3NMX - chains A and D; structure by X-ray diffraction, 2.30 A resolution.

Chain A:
Protein: APC variant protein
Source organism: Homo sapiens
Notes: fragment: Armadiilo repeats domain
UniProt: Q4LE70 (Q4LE70_HUMAN); residues 407-751 here correspond to UniProt positions 409-753 (UniProt number = residue number + 2)
Amino-acid sequence (354 residues; row label = number of the first residue in the row):
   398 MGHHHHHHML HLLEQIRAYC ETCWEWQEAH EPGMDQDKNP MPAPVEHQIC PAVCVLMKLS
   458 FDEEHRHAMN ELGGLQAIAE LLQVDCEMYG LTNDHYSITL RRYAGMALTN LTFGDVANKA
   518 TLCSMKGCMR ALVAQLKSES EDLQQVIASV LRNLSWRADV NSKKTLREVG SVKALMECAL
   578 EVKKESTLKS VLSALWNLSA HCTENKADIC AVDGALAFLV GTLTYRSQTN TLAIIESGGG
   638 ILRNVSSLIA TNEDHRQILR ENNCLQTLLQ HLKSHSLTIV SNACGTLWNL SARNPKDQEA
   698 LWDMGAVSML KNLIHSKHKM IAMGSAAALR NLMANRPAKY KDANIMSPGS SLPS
Disordered / not traced: 398-402, 428-435, 737-751
Differences from the reference sequence: expression tag (398-406)
Reported in the primary citation:
  - mutagenesis - F458K, N507K, F510K, N550K: decreased catalytic activity with Rho guanine nucleotide exchange factor 4 (chain D)
  - mutagenesis - F458K, N507K, F510K, N550K: decreased catalytic activity (GEF activity of Asef)

Chain D:
Protein: Rho guanine nucleotide exchange factor 4
UniProt: Q9NR80 (ARHG4_HUMAN); residues 170-194 here = UniProt positions 170-194
Amino-acid sequence (25 residues; numbered 170 to 194; the number before each row is that of its first residue):
   170 SSSHHYSHPG GGGEQLAINE LISDG
Disordered / not traced: 170-179, 193-194
Reported in the primary citation:
  - mutagenesis - E183K, A186R: abolished catalytic activity with APC variant protein (chain A)
  - post-translational modification sites: Y175 (citing earlier work)
  - mutagenesis - E183K, A186R: abolished catalytic activity on WT APC-PreARM-ARM

How chain A and chain D interact:
Contacting residue pairs (36; chain A residue first):
  F458(A) - A186(D)
  F458(A) - I187(D)
  F458(A) - L190(D)  hydrophobic
  R463(A) - L185(D)
  R499(A) - E189(D)  hydrogen bond (side chain-backbone)
  R499(A) - I191(D)
  M503(A) - A186(D)
  M503(A) - E189(D)
  M503(A) - L190(D)
  T506(A) - Q184(D)
  T506(A) - L185(D)
  T506(A) - A186(D)
  N507(A) - L185(D)
  N507(A) - A186(D)  hydrogen bond (side chain-backbone)
  F510(A) - E183(D)
  F510(A) - Q184(D)
  F510(A) - L185(D)  hydrophobic
  G511(A) - E183(D)  hydrogen bond (backbone-side chain)
  K516(A) - E183(D)  salt bridge
  Q542(A) - N188(D)  hydrogen bond (side chain-backbone)
  Q542(A) - E189(D)  hydrogen bond
  V543(A) - E189(D)
  S546(A) - E189(D)  hydrogen bond
  R549(A) - G181(D)  hydrogen bond (side chain-backbone)
  R549(A) - G182(D)  hydrogen bond (side chain-backbone)
  R549(A) - Q184(D)  hydrogen bond
  N550(A) - E183(D)
  N550(A) - Q184(D)  hydrogen bond (side chain-backbone)
  W553(A) - G182(D)
  W553(A) - E183(D)
  S590(A) - G181(D)
  W593(A) - G180(D)
  W593(A) - G181(D)
  N594(A) - G180(D)
  N594(A) - G181(D)  hydrogen bond (side chain-backbone)
  N594(A) - G182(D)  hydrogen bond (side chain-backbone)
Interface residues without a listed pair, chain A (21 interface residues in all): M454, T509, S587
From the paper, about this interface:
  - residue pairs: F458(A)-A186(D) (hydrophobic contact), M503(A)-A186(D) (hydrophobic contact), T506(A)-A186(D) (hydrophobic contact), N507(A)-A186(D) (hydrogen bond), N507(A)-L185(D), F510(A)-L185(D), F510(A)-E183(D), G511(A)-E183(D) (backbone contact), K516(A)-E183(D) (hydrogen bond), S546(A)-E189(D) (hydrogen bond), R549(A)-G181(D) (hydrogen bond), N550(A)-Q184(D) (hydrogen bond), W553(A)-E183(D), W593(A)-G180(D), N594(A)-G181(D) (hydrogen bond), G180(D)-W553(A), G181(D)-W593(A), G182(D)-N594(A) (hydrogen bond), G182(D)-W553(A), I187(D)-F458(A) (hydrophobic contact), L190(D)-F458(A) (hydrophobic contact)
  - hot spots on chain A (mutagenesis) - N507K, N550K: abolished binding to another copy of this molecule
  - interface residues, chain D: N188(D), E189(D)
  - hot spots on chain D (mutagenesis) - E183K, A186R: abolished binding to APC variant protein (chain A)

In short:
The interface between chain A and chain D involves 21 residues on one side and 12 on the other; the contacts
include 12 hydrogen bonds and 1 salt bridge. Among the polar pairs are K516(A)-E183(D), R499(A)-E189(D) and
N507(A)-A186(D). The paper describes hydrophobic contacts between F458(A) and A186(D), M503(A) and A186(D) and
T506(A) and A186(D) among others; hydrogen bonds between N507(A) and A186(D), K516(A) and E183(D) and S546(A)
and E189(D) among others; contacts between N507(A) and L185(D), F510(A) and L185(D) and F510(A) and E183(D)
among others. From the paper: F458K, N507K and F510K of chain A, among others, reduce catalytic activity with
Rho guanine nucleotide exchange factor 4 (chain D); interface residues N188(D) and E189(D); 6 substitutions
were tested in all.
Chain A is APC variant protein (Homo sapiens) and chain D is Rho guanine nucleotide exchange factor 4; the
structure, Crystal structure of APC complexed with Asef, was determined by X-ray diffraction together with
3NMW and 3NMZ from the same study.
